Entry 7BZU (electron microscopy, 3.00 A resolution); this record covers chains C and D of the 5 polymer chains in the assembly.

== Chain C ==
Molecule: Capsid protein VP3
From: Coxsackievirus A10
Reference sequence: G0YPI2 (G0YPI2_9ENTO); residues 1-240 here correspond to UniProt positions 325-564 (UniProt number = residue number + 324)
Chain sequence (240 residues; each row starts with the number of its first residue):
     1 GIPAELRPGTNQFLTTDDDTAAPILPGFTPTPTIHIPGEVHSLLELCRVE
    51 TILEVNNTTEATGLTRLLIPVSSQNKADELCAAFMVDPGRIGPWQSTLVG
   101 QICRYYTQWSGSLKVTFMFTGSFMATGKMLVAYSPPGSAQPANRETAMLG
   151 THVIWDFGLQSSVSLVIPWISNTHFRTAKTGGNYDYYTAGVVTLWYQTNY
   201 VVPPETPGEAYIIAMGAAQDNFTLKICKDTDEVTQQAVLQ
Disordered / not traced: 240

== Chain D ==
Molecule: Capsid protein VP4
From: Coxsackievirus A10
Reference sequence: G0YPI2 (G0YPI2_9ENTO); residues 1-69 here = UniProt positions 1-69
Chain sequence (69 residues; numbered 1 to 69; the number before each row is that of its first residue):
     1 MGAQVSTQKSGSHETGNVATGGSTINFTNINYYKDSYAASATRQDFTQDP
    51 KKFTQPVLDSIRELSAPLN
Disordered / not traced: 1-26

== Interface between chain C and chain D ==
Pairs across the interface (30):
  Thr20(C) - Asn29(D)
  Thr20(C) - Asn31(D)
  Thr20(C) - Tyr33(D)
  Thr20(C) - Ala38(D)  hydrogen bond (side chain-backbone)
  Ala21(C) - Tyr33(D)
  Ala21(C) - Ala38(D)  hydrogen bond (backbone-backbone)
  Ala22(C) - Tyr33(D)
  Pro23(C) - Tyr33(D)
  Pro23(C) - Asp35(D)
  Pro23(C) - Tyr37(D)
  Pro23(C) - Ala38(D)
  Ile24(C) - Tyr37(D)
  Leu25(C) - Asp35(D)
  Leu25(C) - Tyr37(D)  hydrogen bond (backbone-side chain)
  Pro26(C) - Asp35(D)
  Gly27(C) - Asp35(D)  hydrogen bond (backbone-side chain)
  Phe28(C) - Asp35(D)
  Gly38(C) - Lys52(D)
  Glu39(C) - Lys52(D)  hydrogen bond (backbone-side chain)
  Val40(C) - Phe53(D)  hydrophobic
  His41(C) - Thr47(D)
  Glu45(C) - Thr47(D)
  Glu45(C) - Gln48(D)
  Glu45(C) - Phe53(D)
  Arg48(C) - Gln48(D)  hydrogen bond
  Arg48(C) - Pro50(D)
  Arg48(C) - Thr54(D)
  Gln160(C) - Ala66(D)
  Gln160(C) - Pro67(D)
  Gln160(C) - Leu68(D)  hydrogen bond (side chain-backbone)
Interface residues without a listed pair, chain C (20 interface residues in all): Asp18, Asp19, Leu44, Val49
Interface residues without a listed pair, chain D (18 interface residues in all): Ala39, Ser40, Ala41

== Summary ==
20 residues of chain C face 18 of chain D across their interface; the contacts include 7 hydrogen bonds. Among
the polar pairs are Thr20(C)-Ala38(D), Leu25(C)-Tyr37(D) and Gly27(C)-Asp35(D).
Chain C is Capsid protein VP3 and chain D is Capsid protein VP4, both from Coxsackievirus A10; the structure,
Cryo-EM structure of mature Coxsackievirus A10 in complex with KRM1 at pH 5.5, was determined by electron
microscopy, deposited together with 7BZN, 7BZO, 7BZT, 7C4T, 7C4W, 7C4Y and 7C4Z.
